Entry 9INF (electron microscopy, 3.36 A resolution); this record covers chains A and B.

== Chain A (and B) ==
Molecule: Solute carrier family 53 member 1
From: Homo sapiens
Notes: chain B of this document is another copy of the same molecule, construct and numbering; everything in this record applies to it too
UniProt: Q9UBH6 (S53A1_HUMAN); residues 1-696 here = UniProt positions 1-696
Amino-acid sequence (704 residues; row label = number of the first residue in the row):
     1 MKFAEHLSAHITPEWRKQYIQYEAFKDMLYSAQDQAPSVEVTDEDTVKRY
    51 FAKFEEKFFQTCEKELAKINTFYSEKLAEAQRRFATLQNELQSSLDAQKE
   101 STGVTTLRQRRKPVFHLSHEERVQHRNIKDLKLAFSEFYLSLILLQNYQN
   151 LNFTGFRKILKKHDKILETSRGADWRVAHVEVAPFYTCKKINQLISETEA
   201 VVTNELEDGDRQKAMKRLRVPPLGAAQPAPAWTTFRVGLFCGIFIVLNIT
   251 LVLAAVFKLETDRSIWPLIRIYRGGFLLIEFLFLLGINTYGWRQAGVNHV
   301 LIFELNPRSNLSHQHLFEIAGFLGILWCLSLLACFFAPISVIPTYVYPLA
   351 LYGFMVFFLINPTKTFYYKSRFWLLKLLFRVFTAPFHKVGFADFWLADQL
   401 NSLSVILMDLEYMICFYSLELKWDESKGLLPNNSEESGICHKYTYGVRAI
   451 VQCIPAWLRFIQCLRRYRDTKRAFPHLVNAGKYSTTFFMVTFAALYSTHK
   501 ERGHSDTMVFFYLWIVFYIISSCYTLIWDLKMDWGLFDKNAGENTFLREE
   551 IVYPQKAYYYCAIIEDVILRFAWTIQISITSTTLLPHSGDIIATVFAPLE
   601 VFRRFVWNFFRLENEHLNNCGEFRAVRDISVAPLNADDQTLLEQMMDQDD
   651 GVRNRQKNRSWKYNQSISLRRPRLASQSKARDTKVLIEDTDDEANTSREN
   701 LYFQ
Not modelled in the structure: 1-225, 627-704
Sequence notes: expression tag (697-704)
Disulfide bonds: Cys415-Cys440
Ligand contacts:
  - 1,2-Distearoyl-sn-glycerophosphoethanolamine (3PE), molecule 1: Gln227, Pro228, Ala229, Thr234, Val237, Cys241, Phe244, Ile245, Asn248, Ile249, Phe283, Ile287, Tyr290, Gln294, Ser312, His313, Gln314, Phe317
  - 1,2-Distearoyl-sn-glycerophosphoethanolamine (3PE), molecule 2: Ala231, Trp232, Phe235
  - 1,2-Distearoyl-sn-glycerophosphoethanolamine (3PE), molecule 3: Ile243, Leu247, Thr250, Lys258, Leu326, Leu329, Leu332, Ala333, Phe336, Pro338, Ala350, Leu351, Phe354
  - 1,2-Distearoyl-sn-glycerophosphoethanolamine (3PE), molecule 4: Val246, Ile249, Thr250, Leu253, Ala254, Phe257, Lys258, Phe336
  - 1,2-Distearoyl-sn-glycerophosphoethanolamine (3PE), molecule 5: Leu278, Phe281, Leu282, Leu285, Thr289, Trp292, His299, Phe303, Leu305, Asn306, Ser309, Asn310, Leu311, Leu316, Leu323, Tyr352, Met355, Phe358, Leu359, Lys369, Ser370, Trp373, Leu374, Trp395, Leu396, Leu400, Leu403, Ile406, Leu407, Leu410
  - arachidonic acid (ACD): Ser264, Ile265, Trp266, His587, Ile591, Thr594, Val595, Pro598, Leu599
UniProt features mapped onto this chain:
  - region: Lys158 to Lys165 (Important for inositol polyphosphate binding)
  - binding site (phosphate): Asp398, Asn401, Lys482, Tyr483, Arg570, Arg603, Arg604
  - site: Trp573 (Gating residue for phosphate transport)
  - modified residue: Ser668 (Phosphoserine), Thr690 (Phosphothreonine)

== Chain A / chain B interface ==
Contacting residue pairs (19; chain A residue first):
  Ala231(A) with Thr234(B)
  Thr234(A) with Ala231(B); Phe235(B)
  Phe235(A) with Thr234(B); Gly238(B)
  Gly238(A) with Phe235(B); Gly238(B); Leu239(B), hydrogen bond (backbone-backbone)
  Leu239(A) with Gly238(B), hydrogen bond (backbone-backbone); Leu239(B); Cys241(B), hydrophobic; Gly242(B)
  Cys241(A) with Leu239(B), hydrophobic
  Gly242(A) with Leu239(B); Ile243(B)
  Ile243(A) with Gly242(B); Val246(B), hydrophobic
  Val246(A) with Ile243(B), hydrophobic; Val246(B), hydrophobic
Interface residues without a listed pair, chain A (11 interface residues in all): Val237, Ile245
Interface residues without a listed pair, chain B (11 interface residues in all): Ile245, Leu247

== Summary ==
The chain A/chain B interface involves 11 residues from each chain; the contacts include 2 hydrogen bonds. Its
one hydrogen bond, Gly238(A)-Leu239(B), is backbone to backbone. Bound to chain A: 5 copies of
1,2-Distearoyl-sn-glycerophosphoethanolamine and arachidonic acid. From UniProt: 7 phosphate-binding residues
on chain A.
Both chains are Solute carrier family 53 member 1 (Homo sapiens). Entry 9INF (Cryo-EM structure of human XPR1
in closed state in the presence of KIDINS220-1-432 and 10 mM ...) was determined by electron microscopy
together with 9INE, 9INH, 9ITG and 9IUC from the same study.
